PDB entry 8SS7 | electron microscopy, 2.76 A resolution | chains C and D of the 6 polymer chains in the assembly

[Chain C (and D)]
Molecule: Glutamate receptor 2, Voltage-dependent calcium channel gamma-5 subunit chimera
Organism: Rattus norvegicus
Notes: chain D of this document is another copy of the same molecule, construct and numbering; everything in this record applies to it too
UniProtKB: chimeric construct of P19491, Q8VHW8: residues 10-826 from P19491 (GRIA2_RAT), isoform P19491-2 positions 25-841 (UniProt number = residue number + 15); residues 832-1035 from Q8VHW8 positions 4-207 (UniProt number = residue number - 828)
Amino-acid sequence (1026 residues; each row starts with the number of its first residue):
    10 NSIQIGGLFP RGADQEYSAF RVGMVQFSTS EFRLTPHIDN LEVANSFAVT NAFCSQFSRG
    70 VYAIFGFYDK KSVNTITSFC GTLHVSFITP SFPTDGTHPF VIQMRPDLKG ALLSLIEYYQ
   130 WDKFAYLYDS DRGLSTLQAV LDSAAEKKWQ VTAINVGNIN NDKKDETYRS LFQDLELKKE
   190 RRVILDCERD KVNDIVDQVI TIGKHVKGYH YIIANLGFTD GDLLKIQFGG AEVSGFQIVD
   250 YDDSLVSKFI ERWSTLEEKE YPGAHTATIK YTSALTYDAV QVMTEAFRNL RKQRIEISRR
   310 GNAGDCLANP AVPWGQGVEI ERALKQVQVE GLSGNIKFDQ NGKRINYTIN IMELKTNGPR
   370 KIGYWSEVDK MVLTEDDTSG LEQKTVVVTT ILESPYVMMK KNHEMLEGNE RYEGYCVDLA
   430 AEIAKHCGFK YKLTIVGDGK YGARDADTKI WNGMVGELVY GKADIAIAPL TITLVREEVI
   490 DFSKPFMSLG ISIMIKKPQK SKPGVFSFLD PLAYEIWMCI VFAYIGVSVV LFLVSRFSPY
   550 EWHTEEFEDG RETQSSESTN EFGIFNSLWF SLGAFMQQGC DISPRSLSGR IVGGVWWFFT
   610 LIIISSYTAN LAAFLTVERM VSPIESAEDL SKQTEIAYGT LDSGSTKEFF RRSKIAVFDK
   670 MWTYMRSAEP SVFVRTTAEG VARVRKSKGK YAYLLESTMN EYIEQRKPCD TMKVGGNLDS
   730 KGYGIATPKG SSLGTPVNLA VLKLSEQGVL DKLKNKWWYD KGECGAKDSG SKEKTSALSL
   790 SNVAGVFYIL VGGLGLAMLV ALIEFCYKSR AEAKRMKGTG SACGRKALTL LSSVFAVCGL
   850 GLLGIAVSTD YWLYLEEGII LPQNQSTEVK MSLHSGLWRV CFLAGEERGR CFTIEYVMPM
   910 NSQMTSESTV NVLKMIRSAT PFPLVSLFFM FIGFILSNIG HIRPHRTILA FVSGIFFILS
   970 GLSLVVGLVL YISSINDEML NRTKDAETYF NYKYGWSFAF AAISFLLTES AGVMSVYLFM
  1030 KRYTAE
Disordered / not traced: 10-391, 549-568, 776-783, 821-832, 908-918, 1035 (chain D: 10-391, 550-568, 776-781, 818-1035)
Cystine bridges: Cys718-Cys773, Cys890-Cys900
Construct notes: conflict Glu241 (Asn256 in P19491), Leu382 (Val397 in P19491), Glu384 (Gly405 in P19491), Asp385 (Asn406 in P19491), Gln392 (Asn413 in P19491), Ser754 (Asn775 in P19491), Val758 (Leu779 in P19491); linker (827-831)
Ligand contacts:
  - 6ZP (2-(6'-oxo-1'-phenyl[1',6'-dihydro[2,3'-bipyridine]]-5'-yl)benzonitrile): Ser510, Lys511, Pro512, Ser516, Phe517, Asp519, Pro520, Tyr616, Asn619, Leu620, Phe623, Leu624, Leu787, Asn791, Val792
  - ZK1 ({[7-morpholin-4-yl-2,3-dioxo-6-(trifluoromethyl)-3,4-dihydroquinoxalin-1(2H)-yl]methyl}phosphonic acid): Glu402, Tyr405, Tyr450, Pro478, Leu479, Thr480, Arg485, Gly653, Ser654, Thr686, Glu705, Thr707, Met708, Tyr732
Curated features (UniProtKB/Swiss-Prot):
  - glycosylation: Asn355 (N-linked (GlcNAc...) asparagine)
Reported in the primary citation:
  - binding site for 6ZP: Pro512, Ser516, Phe517, Asp519, Pro520, Ser615, Tyr616, Asn619, Leu620, Phe623, Leu624

[Interface between chain C and chain D]
Contacting residue pairs (97; chain C residue first):
  Asp519(C) - Ala786(D)
  Pro520(C) - Ala786(D)
  Pro520(C) - Leu787(D)  hydrogen bond (backbone-backbone)
  Leu521(C) - Ala786(D)
  Ala522(C) - Ala786(D)
  Ala522(C) - Leu787(D)  hydrogen bond (backbone-backbone)
  Ile525(C) - Leu787(D)
  Ile525(C) - Ser788(D)
  Ile525(C) - Leu789(D)  hydrophobic
  Ile525(C) - Val792(D)  hydrophobic
  Cys528(C) - Leu789(D)  hydrophobic
  Cys528(C) - Phe796(D)
  Ala532(C) - Leu799(D)  hydrophobic
  Gly535(C) - Leu803(D)
  Val536(C) - Leu799(D)  hydrophobic
  Val536(C) - Leu803(D)  hydrophobic
  Val539(C) - Leu803(D)  hydrophobic
  Val543(C) - Ala806(D)
  Val543(C) - Ala810(D)  hydrophobic
  Ser547(C) - Glu813(D)  hydrogen bond
  Pro548(C) - Lys817(D)
  Ala583(C) - Gln587(D)
  Gln586(C) - Gln587(D)
  Ser592(C) - Trp578(D)  hydrogen bond
  Ser592(C) - Asp590(D)
  Leu596(C) - Val809(D)  hydrophobic
  Ser597(C) - Ala806(D)
  Ser597(C) - Ala810(D)
  Ser597(C) - Glu813(D)
  Arg599(C) - Phe574(D)  hydrogen bond (side chain-backbone)
  Arg599(C) - Asn575(D)  hydrogen bond
  Arg599(C) - Trp578(D)
  Ile600(C) - Gly802(D)
  Ile600(C) - Leu805(D)  hydrophobic
  Ile600(C) - Ala806(D)  hydrophobic
  Ile600(C) - Val809(D)  hydrophobic
  Val601(C) - Leu803(D)  hydrophobic
  Val601(C) - Ala806(D)
  Val604(C) - Leu799(D)
  Trp605(C) - Leu799(D)  hydrophobic
  Trp606(C) - Trp578(D)  hydrophobic
  Trp606(C) - Gly582(D)
  Trp606(C) - Met585(D)  hydrophobic
  Trp606(C) - Gln587(D)
  Phe607(C) - Phe517(D)  hydrophobic
  Phe607(C) - Met585(D)  hydrophobic
  Phe608(C) - Val795(D)  hydrophobic
  Phe608(C) - Phe796(D)  hydrophobic
  Phe608(C) - Leu799(D)  hydrophobic
  Leu610(C) - Met585(D)  hydrophobic
  Leu610(C) - Ile613(D)  hydrophobic
  Ile611(C) - Phe517(D)  hydrophobic
  Ile611(C) - Tyr616(D)
  Ile611(C) - Val792(D)  hydrophobic
  Ile611(C) - Val795(D)  hydrophobic
  Ile612(C) - Val792(D)  hydrophobic
  Ser614(C) - Thr617(D)  hydrogen bond
  Ser615(C) - Leu620(D)
  Ser615(C) - Leu787(D)
  Ala618(C) - Thr617(D)
  Ala618(C) - Leu620(D)  hydrophobic
  Ala618(C) - Ala621(D)
  Asn619(C) - Leu624(D)
  Asn619(C) - Thr784(D)
  Asn619(C) - Ser785(D)  hydrogen bond (side chain-backbone)
  Asn619(C) - Ala786(D)
  Asn619(C) - Leu787(D)
  Ala622(C) - Leu624(D)
  Ala622(C) - Thr625(D)
  Ala622(C) - Thr784(D)  hydrogen bond (backbone-side chain)
  Phe623(C) - Thr784(D)
  Thr625(C) - Thr625(D)
  Val626(C) - Thr625(D)
  Val626(C) - Glu782(D)
  Val626(C) - Lys783(D)
  Val626(C) - Thr784(D)
  Glu627(C) - Lys783(D)
  Met629(C) - Thr625(D)
  Thr672(C) - Asp769(D)
  Leu971(C) - Val800(D)
  Leu971(C) - Leu803(D)  hydrophobic
  Val975(C) - Val800(D)  hydrophobic
  Val978(C) - Leu789(D)  hydrophobic
  Val978(C) - Ala793(D)  hydrophobic
  Val978(C) - Tyr797(D)  hydrophobic
  Leu979(C) - Tyr797(D)
  Ile981(C) - Leu789(D)  hydrophobic
  Ser982(C) - Ser790(D)  hydrogen bond
  Asn985(C) - Ser790(D)
  Asp986(C) - Lys511(D)
  Asp986(C) - Pro512(D)
  Asp986(C) - Ser790(D)  hydrogen bond
  Leu989(C) - Lys509(D)
  Asn990(C) - Gln508(D)  hydrogen bond
  Arg991(C) - Gln508(D)
  Thr992(C) - Asp719(D)
  Lys993(C) - Gln508(D)
Interface residues without a listed pair, chain C (71 interface residues in all): Glu524, Ile529, Leu542, Phe546, Gly582, Gly588, Pro593, Ser595, Gly602, Gly603, Thr609, Thr617, Ala621, Thr643, Ile964, Ile967, Leu968, Val974
Interface residues without a listed pair, chain D (54 interface residues in all): Leu581, Phe584, Gln586, Lys697, Pro717, Ala775, Ile798, Met807, Phe814

[In short]
Chain C and chain D form an interface of 71 and 54 residues respectively; the contacts include 12 hydrogen
bonds. Polar contacts include Ser547(C)-Glu813(D), Ser592(C)-Trp578(D) and Arg599(C)-Phe574(D). Ligands of
chain C: compound 6ZP and compound ZK1. The paper reports a binding site for 6ZP at Pro512(C), Ser516(C) and
Phe517(C) among others.
Both chains are Glutamate receptor 2, Voltage-dependent calcium channel gamma-5 subunit chimera (Rattus
norvegicus). Entry 8SS7 (Structure of AMPA receptor GluA2 complex with auxiliary subunits TARP gamma-5 and
cornichon-2 bound to competitive ...) was determined by electron microscopy together with 8SS2, 8SS3, 8SS4,
8SS6, 8SSA and 8SSB from the same study.
